PDB entry 8G6F | electron microscopy, 2.58 A resolution | chains W and X of the 28 polymer chains in the assembly

Chain W:
Name: Proteasome subunit beta-2
Organism: Plasmodium falciparum Dd2
Reference sequence: Q8I6T3 (Q8I6T3_PLAF7); residues 1-229 here correspond to UniProt positions 42-270 (UniProt number = residue number + 41)
Amino-acid sequence (229 residues; row label = number of the first residue in the row):
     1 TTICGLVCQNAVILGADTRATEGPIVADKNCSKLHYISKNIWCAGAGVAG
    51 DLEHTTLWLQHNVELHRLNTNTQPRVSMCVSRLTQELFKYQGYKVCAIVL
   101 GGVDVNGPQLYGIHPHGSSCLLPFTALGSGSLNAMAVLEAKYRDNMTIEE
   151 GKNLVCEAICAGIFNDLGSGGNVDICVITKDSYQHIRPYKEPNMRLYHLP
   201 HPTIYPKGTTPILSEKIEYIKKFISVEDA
Disordered / not traced: 222-229
Covalent attachments: WLW-vs (7F1) linked to T1
Residues lining bound ligands: WLW-vs (7F1; (2S)-N-[(E,2S)-1-(1H-indol-3-yl)-4-methylsulfonyl-but-3-en-2-yl]-2-[[(2S)-3-(1H-indol-3-yl)-2-(2-morpholin-4-ylethanoylamino)propanoyl]amino]-4-methyl-pentanamide): R19, A20, T21, E22, A27, C31, S32, K33, H35, G45, A46, G47, V48, A49, L52, E53, G128, S129
Reported in the primary citation:
  - binding site for WLW-vs: T1, T21, E22, A27, G47, V48, A49, S129
  - catalytic residues: T1

Chain X:
Name: Proteasome subunit beta-3
Organism: Plasmodium falciparum Dd2
Reference sequence: Q8I261 (Q8I261_PLAF7); residue numbers follow UniProt; this construct covers 1-218
Amino-acid sequence (218 residues; each row starts with the number of its first residue):
     1 MGSIYNYNGGCVLGMSGSNCVAIACDLRLGANTFTTVSTKFSKIFKMNNN
    51 VYVGLSGLATDIQTLYEILRYRVNLYEVRQDAEMDVECFANMLSSILYSN
   101 RFSPYFVNPIVVGFKLKHYVDEEGEKKVNYEPYLTAYDLIGAKCETRDFV
   151 VNGVTSEQLFGMCESLYVKDQDENGLFETISQCLLSALDRDCISGWGAEV
   201 LVLTPEKIIKKKLKARMD
Disordered / not traced: 1, 120-125
Residues lining bound ligands: WLW-vs (7F1; (2S)-N-[(E,2S)-1-(1H-indol-3-yl)-4-methylsulfonyl-but-3-en-2-yl]-2-[[(2S)-3-(1H-indol-3-yl)-2-(2-morpholin-4-ylethanoylamino)propanoyl]amino]-4-methyl-pentanamide): R101, A136, Y137, D138, L139, I140, A142, K143, C144
Reported in the primary citation:
  - binding site for WLW-vs: D138, L139, I140, A142, C144

Chain W / chain X interface:
Contacting residue pairs - 59 pairs, chain W then chain X:
  I25(W) - E157(X)
  D28(W) - C144(X)
  K29(W) - E164(X)  salt bridge
  V48(W) - I140(X)  hydrophobic
  A49(W) - A142(X)  hydrophobic
  G50(W) - Y98(X)
  G50(W) - I140(X)
  G50(W) - A142(X)
  D51(W) - Y98(X)  hydrogen bond
  D51(W) - R101(X)  salt bridge
  E53(W) - A142(X)
  E53(W) - K143(X)
  H54(W) - Y98(X)
  Y90(W) - F102(X)  hydrophobic
  Y93(W) - R101(X)  hydrogen bond (backbone-side chain)
  Y93(W) - F102(X)
  K94(W) - Y98(X)
  R195(W) - E164(X)
  T203(W) - L166(X)
  T203(W) - V168(X)
  I204(W) - V168(X)  hydrophobic
  Y205(W) - L166(X)
  Y205(W) - E178(X)
  Y205(W) - Q182(X)
  K207(W) - N174(X)  hydrogen bond
  G208(W) - E178(X)  hydrogen bond (backbone-side chain)
  T209(W) - E178(X)
  T209(W) - Q182(X)
  T210(W) - E178(X)  hydrogen bond
  T210(W) - S181(X)
  T210(W) - Q182(X)  hydrogen bond
  T210(W) - L185(X)
  P211(W) - L213(X)
  P211(W) - K214(X)  hydrogen bond (backbone-backbone)
  I212(W) - F177(X)  hydrophobic
  I212(W) - K212(X)
  I212(W) - K214(X)
  L213(W) - K212(X)  hydrogen bond (backbone-backbone)
  L213(W) - L213(X)
  L213(W) - K214(X)
  S214(W) - K211(X)
  S214(W) - K212(X)  hydrogen bond (backbone-backbone)
  E215(W) - K210(X)
  E215(W) - K211(X)
  K216(W) - I208(X)
  K216(W) - I209(X)
  K216(W) - K210(X)  hydrogen bond (backbone-backbone)
  K216(W) - K212(X)
  I217(W) - K207(X)
  I217(W) - I208(X)
  I217(W) - I209(X)  hydrophobic
  E218(W) - K207(X)
  E218(W) - I208(X)  hydrogen bond (backbone-backbone)
  E218(W) - K210(X)
  Y219(W) - E206(X)
  Y219(W) - K207(X)
  I220(W) - N49(X)
  I220(W) - E206(X)  hydrogen bond (backbone-backbone)
  I220(W) - K207(X)
Interface residues without a listed pair, chain W (34 interface residues in all): V26, A27, P202, P206
Interface residues without a listed pair, chain X (31 interface residues in all): F160, Q171, T179, P205

Summary:
34 residues of chain W and 31 residues of chain X are in contact, with 12 hydrogen bonds and 2 salt bridges.
Polar pairs include K29(W)-E164(X), D51(W)-R101(X) and D51(W)-Y98(X). Bound to chain X: WLW-vs. From the
paper: the catalytic residue T1(W); a binding site for WLW-vs at T1(W), T21(W) and D138(X) among others.
Chain W is Proteasome subunit beta-2 and chain X is Proteasome subunit beta-3, both from Plasmodium falciparum
Dd2; the structure, Structure of the Plasmodium falciparum 20S proteasome beta-6 A117D mutant complexed with
inhibitor WLW-vs, was determined by electron microscopy together with 8G6E from the same study.
